4V4K - chains q and t of the 24 polymer chains in the assembly; structure by X-ray diffraction, 3.25 A resolution.

[Chain q (and t)]
Molecule: Packaged DNA stabilization protein GP4
Organism: Enterobacteria phage P22
Notes: chain t of this document is another copy of the same molecule, construct and numbering; everything in this record applies to it too
UniProt: P26746 (VG04_BPP22); numbering as in UniProt (aligned over 1-166)
Amino-acid sequence (166 residues; row label = number of the first residue in the row):
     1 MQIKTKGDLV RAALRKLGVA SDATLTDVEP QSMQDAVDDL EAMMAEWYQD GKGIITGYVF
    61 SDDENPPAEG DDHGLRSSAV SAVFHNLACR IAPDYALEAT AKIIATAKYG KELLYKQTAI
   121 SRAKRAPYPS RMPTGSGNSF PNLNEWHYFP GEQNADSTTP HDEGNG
Unresolved in the structure: 1-5, 151-166
Construct notes: engineered mutation Pro141 (Ala in P26746)
Reported in the primary citation:
  - mutagenesis - A141P: increased stability (citing earlier work)

[How chain q and chain t interact]
Pairs across the interface (35):
  Gln31(q) - Lys6(t)
  Gln34(q) - Gly7(t)
  Gln34(q) - Asp8(t)
  Asp35(q) - Val19(t)
  Asp35(q) - Asp22(t)
  Asp38(q) - Asp8(t)
  Asp39(q) - Asp22(t)
  Ala42(q) - Ser81(t)  hydrogen bond (backbone-side chain)
  Ala45(q) - Ser77(t)
  Ala45(q) - Ser78(t)
  Glu46(q) - Ser78(t)
  Glu46(q) - Ser81(t)
  Glu46(q) - Ala82(t)
  Glu46(q) - Tyr109(t)
  Glu46(q) - Gly110(t)
  Glu46(q) - Leu113(t)
  Gln49(q) - Leu113(t)  hydrogen bond (side chain-backbone)
  Asp50(q) - Ser78(t)  hydrogen bond
  Lys52(q) - Gln117(t)
  Pro67(q) - Asp8(t)
  Pro67(q) - Leu9(t)
  Cys89(q) - Lys102(t)
  Arg90(q) - Ser81(t)
  Arg90(q) - Lys102(t)
  Arg90(q) - Thr106(t)
  Pro93(q) - Ala23(t)
  Pro93(q) - Thr24(t)
  Pro93(q) - Thr100(t)
  Asp94(q) - Asp22(t)
  Asp94(q) - Ala23(t)
  Asp94(q) - Leu25(t)
  Ala96(q) - Leu25(t)  hydrophobic
  Glu98(q) - Thr100(t)
  Glu98(q) - Ala101(t)
  Lys111(q) - Tyr109(t)  hydrogen bond
Also at the interface, not in a pair above, chain q (22 interface residues in all): Met43, Trp47, Arg131
Also at the interface, not in a pair above, chain t (26 interface residues in all): Arg76, Phe84, His85, Ile103, Tyr128

[In short]
Chain q and chain t form an interface of 22 and 26 residues respectively, with 4 hydrogen bonds. Polar
contacts include Ala42(q)-Ser81(t), Gln49(q)-Leu113(t) and Asp50(q)-Ser78(t). The paper reports that A141P of
chain q increases stability.
Chain q and chain t are both Packaged DNA stabilization protein GP4 (Enterobacteria phage P22); the structure,
Bacteriophage P22 Portal Protein bound to middle Tail Factor GP4. This file contain the second biological ...,
was determined by X-ray diffraction, deposited together with 3LJ5.
